PDB entry 4QZ6 | X-ray diffraction, 2.90 A resolution | chains B and C of the 28 polymer chains in the assembly

[Chain B]
Protein: Proteasome subunit alpha type-3
Organism: Saccharomyces cerevisiae
Notes: EC 3.4.25.1
UniProtKB: P23638 (PSA3_YEAST); residues 0-257 here correspond to UniProt positions 1-258 (UniProt number = residue number + 1)
Amino-acid sequence (258 residues; each row starts with the number of its first residue; numbering starts at 0):
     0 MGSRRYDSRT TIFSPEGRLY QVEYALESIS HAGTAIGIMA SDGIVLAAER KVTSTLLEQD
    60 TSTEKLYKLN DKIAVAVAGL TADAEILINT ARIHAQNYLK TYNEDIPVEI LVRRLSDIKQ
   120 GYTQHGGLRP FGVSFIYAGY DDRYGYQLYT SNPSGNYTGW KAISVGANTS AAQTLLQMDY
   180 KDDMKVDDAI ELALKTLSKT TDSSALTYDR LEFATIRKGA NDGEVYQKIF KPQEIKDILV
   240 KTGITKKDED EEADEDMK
Disordered / not traced: 0, 245-257

[Chain C]
Protein: Proteasome subunit alpha type-4
Organism: Saccharomyces cerevisiae
Notes: EC 3.4.25.1
UniProtKB: P40303 (PSA4_YEAST); residues -1 to 252 here correspond to UniProt positions 1-254 (UniProt number = residue number + 2)
Amino-acid sequence (254 residues; row label = number of the first residue in the row; numbers below 1 keep their minus sign (Met-1 is residue -1)):
    -1 MSGYDRALSI FSPDGHIFQV EYALEAVKRG TCAVGVKGKN CVVLGCERRS TLKLQDTRIT
    59 PSKVSKIDSH VVLSFSGLNA DSRILIEKAR VEAQSHRLTL EDPVTVEYLT RYVAGVQQRY
   119 TQSGGVRPFG VSTLIAGFDP RDDEPKLYQT EPSGIYSSWS AQTIGRNSKT VREFLEKNYD
   179 RKEPPATVEE CVKLTVRSLL EVVQTGAKNI EITVVKPDSD IVALSSEEIN QYVTQIEQEK
   239 QEQQEQDKKK KSNH
Disordered / not traced: -1 to 0, 241-252

[Chain B / chain C interface]
Contacting residue pairs (77):
  Arg3(B) - Arg4(C)
  Asp6(B) - Tyr2(C)  hydrogen bond
  Asp6(B) - Arg4(C)  salt bridge
  Arg8(B) - Arg4(C)
  Thr10(B) - Leu6(C)
  Thr10(B) - Arg125(C)
  Ile11(B) - Leu6(C)  hydrophobic
  Ile11(B) - Gln17(C)
  Phe12(B) - Gln17(C)  hydrogen bond (backbone-side chain)
  Phe12(B) - Tyr20(C)  hydrophobic
  Phe12(B) - Ala21(C)  hydrophobic
  Phe12(B) - Leu76(C)  hydrophobic
  Phe12(B) - Arg125(C)
  Phe12(B) - Pro126(C)
  Phe12(B) - Gly128(C)
  Ser13(B) - Tyr20(C)
  Pro14(B) - Tyr20(C)  hydrophobic
  Pro14(B) - Glu23(C)
  Glu15(B) - Glu23(C)
  Glu15(B) - Arg27(C)  hydrogen bond (backbone-side chain)
  Gly16(B) - Tyr20(C)
  Gly16(B) - Glu23(C)
  Gly16(B) - Ala24(C)
  Gly16(B) - Arg27(C)  hydrogen bond (backbone-side chain)
  Arg17(B) - Arg27(C)
  Leu18(B) - Arg125(C)
  Met38(B) - Asp54(C)
  Met38(B) - Arg56(C)
  Arg112(B) - Arg81(C)
  Ser115(B) - Arg81(C)  hydrogen bond (backbone-side chain)
  Asp116(B) - Arg81(C)  salt bridge
  Asp116(B) - Ile82(C)
  Gln119(B) - Ala78(C)
  Gln119(B) - Asp79(C)
  Gln119(B) - Ile82(C)
  Thr122(B) - Arg125(C)  hydrogen bond (backbone-side chain)
  Gln123(B) - Tyr118(C)
  Gln123(B) - Gly123(C)
  Gln123(B) - Val124(C)
  Gln123(B) - Arg125(C)  hydrogen bond (backbone-backbone)
  Gln123(B) - Pro126(C)
  Gln123(B) - Phe127(C)
  His124(B) - Gly123(C)
  His124(B) - Val124(C)
  Gly125(B) - Tyr2(C)
  Gly125(B) - Gly123(C)
  Gly126(B) - Tyr2(C)
  Tyr143(B) - Arg56(C)  hydrogen bond (backbone-side chain)
  Tyr143(B) - Ile57(C)  hydrophobic
  Tyr145(B) - Arg56(C)  hydrogen bond (backbone-side chain)
  Gln146(B) - Ile57(C)
  Leu147(B) - Ile57(C)
  Tyr148(B) - Ile57(C)
  Ser153(B) - Ala78(C)
  Gly154(B) - Ala78(C)
  Gly154(B) - Arg81(C)  hydrogen bond (backbone-side chain)
  Asn155(B) - Asn77(C)
  Asn155(B) - Ala78(C)
  Tyr156(B) - Pro59(C)  hydrophobic
  Tyr156(B) - Arg81(C)
  Gly158(B) - Gln53(C)
  Gly158(B) - Asp54(C)  hydrogen bond (backbone-backbone)
  Gly158(B) - Ile57(C)
  Gly158(B) - Thr58(C)  hydrogen bond (backbone-side chain)
  Trp159(B) - Leu50(C)  hydrophobic
  Trp159(B) - Lys51(C)
  Trp159(B) - Leu52(C)
  Trp159(B) - Gln53(C)
  Trp159(B) - Asp54(C)
  Lys160(B) - Leu52(C)  hydrogen bond (backbone-backbone)
  Lys160(B) - Gln53(C)
  Lys160(B) - Asp54(C)
  Ala161(B) - Leu52(C)
  Gln172(B) - Lys51(C)
  Leu175(B) - Leu52(C)
  Gln176(B) - Lys51(C)
  Gln176(B) - Leu52(C)
Other interface residues (no listed pair), chain B (41 interface residues in all): Glu108, Thr157, Tyr179

[In short]
41 residues of chain B face 31 of chain C across their interface, with 13 hydrogen bonds and 2 salt bridges.
Polar pairs include Asp6(B)-Arg4(C), Asp116(B)-Arg81(C) and Asp6(B)-Tyr2(C).
Here chain B is Proteasome subunit alpha type-3 and chain C is Proteasome subunit alpha type-4, both from
Saccharomyces cerevisiae. Entry 4QZ6 (yCP beta5-A49T-A50V double mutant in complex with the epoxyketone
inhibitor ONX 0914) was determined by X-ray diffraction together with 4QUX, 4QUY, 4QV0, 4QV1, 4QV3, 4QV4 and
42 further entries from the same study.
